Entry 8GXY (electron microscopy, 2.80 A resolution); this record covers chains F and G of the 12 polymer chains in the assembly.

# Chain F
Protein: V-type ATP synthase beta chain
Organism: Thermus thermophilus HB8
Reference sequence: Q56404 (VATB_THET8); residue numbers follow UniProt; this construct covers 1-478
Sequence (478 residues; row label = number of the first residue in the row):
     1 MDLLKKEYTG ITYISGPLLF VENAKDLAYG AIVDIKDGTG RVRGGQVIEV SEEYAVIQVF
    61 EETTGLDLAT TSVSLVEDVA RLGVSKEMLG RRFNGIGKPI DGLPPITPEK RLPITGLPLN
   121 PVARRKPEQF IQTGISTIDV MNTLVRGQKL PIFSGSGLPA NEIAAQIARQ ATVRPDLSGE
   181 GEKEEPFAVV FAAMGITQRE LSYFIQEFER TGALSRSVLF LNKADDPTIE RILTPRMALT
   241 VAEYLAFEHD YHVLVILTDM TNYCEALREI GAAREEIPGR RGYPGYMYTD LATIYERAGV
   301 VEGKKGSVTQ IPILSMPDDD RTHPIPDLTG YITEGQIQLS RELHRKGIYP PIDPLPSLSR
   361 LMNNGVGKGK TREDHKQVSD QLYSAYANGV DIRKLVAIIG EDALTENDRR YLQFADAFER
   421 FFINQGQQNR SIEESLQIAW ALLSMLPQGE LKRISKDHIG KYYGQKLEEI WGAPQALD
Unresolved in the structure: 1, 473-478
Reported in the primary citation:
  - binding site for sulfate ion: R360

# Chain G
Protein: V-type ATP synthase subunit D
Organism: Thermus thermophilus HB8
Reference sequence: O87880 (VATD_THET8); numbering as in UniProt (aligned over 1-223)
Sequence (223 residues; row label = number of the first residue in the row):
     1 MSQVSPTRMN LLQRRGQLRL AQKGVDLLKK KRDALVAEFF GLVREAMEAR KALDQAAKEA
    61 YAALLLAQAF DGPEVVAGAA LGVPPLEGVE AEVENVWGSK VPRLKATFPD GALLSPVGTP
   121 AYTLEASRAF RRYAEALIRV ANTETRLKKI GEEIKKTTRR VNALEQVVIP GIRAQIRFIQ
   181 QVLEQRERED TFRLKRIKGK IEAREAEEEG GRPNPQVEIG AGL
Unresolved in the structure: 1-3, 210-223

# How chain F and chain G interact
Residue-residue contacts (12; chain F residue first):
  E275(F) with I197(G); K200(G), salt bridge
  E276(F) with I197(G)
  I277(F) with L194(G), hydrophobic; I197(G), hydrophobic
  P278(F) with R193(G)
  R281(F) with R186(G)
  G282(F) with R193(G)
  D320(F) with S5(G)
  T322(F) with S5(G); T7(G)
  I398(F) with R160(G)
Other interface residues (no listed pair), chain F (10 interface residues in all): G279
Other interface residues (no listed pair), chain G (10 interface residues in all): P6, D190

# Summary
The chain F/chain G interface involves 10 residues from each chain, with 1 salt bridge. Its one salt-bridged
contact is E275(F)-K200(G). From the paper: a binding site for sulfate ion at R360(F).
Chain F is V-type ATP synthase beta chain and chain G is V-type ATP synthase subunit D, both from Thermus
thermophilus HB8; the structure, 2 sulfate-bound V1EG of V/A-ATPase from Thermus thermophilus, was determined
by electron microscopy together with 8GXU, 8GXW, 8GXX and 8GXZ from the same study.
